7EIW - chains A and B; structure by X-ray diffraction, 2.10 A resolution.

Chain A (and B):
Name: Histidine decarboxylase
From: Homo sapiens
Notes: EC 4.1.1.22; chain B of this document is another copy of the same molecule, construct and numbering; everything in this record applies to it too
UniProtKB: P19113 (DCHS_HUMAN); residues 2-477 here = UniProt positions 2-477
Sequence (481 residues; numbered -3 to 477; the number before each row is that of its first residue; numbers below 1 keep their minus sign (Gly-3 is residue -3)):
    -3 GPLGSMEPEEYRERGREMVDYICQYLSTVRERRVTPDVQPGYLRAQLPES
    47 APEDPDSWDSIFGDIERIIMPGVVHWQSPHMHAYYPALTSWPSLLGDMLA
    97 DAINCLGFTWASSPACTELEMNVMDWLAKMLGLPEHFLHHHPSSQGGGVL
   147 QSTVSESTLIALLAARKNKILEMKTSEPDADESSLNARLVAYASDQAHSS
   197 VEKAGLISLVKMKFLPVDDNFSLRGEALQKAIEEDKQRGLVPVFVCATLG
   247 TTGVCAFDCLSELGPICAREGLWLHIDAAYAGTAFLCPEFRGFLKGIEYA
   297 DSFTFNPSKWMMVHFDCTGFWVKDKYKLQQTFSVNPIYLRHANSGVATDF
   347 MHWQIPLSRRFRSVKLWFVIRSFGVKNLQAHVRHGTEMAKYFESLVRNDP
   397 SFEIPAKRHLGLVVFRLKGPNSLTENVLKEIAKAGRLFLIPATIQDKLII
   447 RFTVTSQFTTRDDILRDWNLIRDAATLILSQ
Not modelled in the structure: -3 to 1, 333-340 (chain B: -3 to 0, 332-341, 477)
Differences from the reference sequence: expression tag (-3 to 1); engineered mutation Ser180 (Cys in P19113), Ser418 (Cys in P19113)
Modified positions: Cys255 (S-oxy cysteine; CSX)
Covalently attached groups: pyridoxal phosphate (PLP) linked to Lys305
Small-molecule neighbours: pyridoxal phosphate (PLP): Tyr81, Thr149, Val150, Ser151, His194, Ser196, Thr244, Gly246, Thr247, Thr248, Asp273, Ala275, Asn302, Thr314
Curated features (UniProtKB/Swiss-Prot):
  - binding site (substrate): Tyr81, His194
  - modified residue: Lys305 (N6-(pyridoxal phosphate)lysine)
  - natural variant: Glu49 (E49V: In a colorectal cancer sample), Glu285 (E285K: In a colorectal cancer sample)
  - mutagenesis: Lys305 (K305G: Loss of enzyme activity), Tyr334 (Y334F: Loss of enzyme activity), Ser354 (S354G: Strongly decreases affinity for histidine. Strongly increases affinity for L-DOPA and confers enzyme activity toward L-DOPA)

Chain A / chain B interface:
Contacting residue pairs - 285 pairs, chain A then chain B:
  Met2(A) - Trp87(B)  hydrogen bond (backbone-side chain)
  Met2(A) - Pro88(B)
  Met2(A) - Leu91(B)  hydrophobic
  Pro4(A) - Cys19(B)
  Pro4(A) - Trp87(B)  hydrophobic
  Tyr7(A) - Val15(B)
  Tyr7(A) - Ile18(B)
  Tyr7(A) - Cys19(B)
  Tyr7(A) - Trp87(B)  hydrophobic
  Arg8(A) - Val15(B)
  Arg8(A) - Asp16(B)  salt bridge
  Arg10(A) - Leu91(B)
  Gly11(A) - Val15(B)
  Gly11(A) - Leu91(B)
  Gly11(A) - Met94(B)
  Arg12(A) - Arg12(B)
  Arg12(A) - Asp16(B)  salt bridge
  Met14(A) - Leu91(B)
  Met14(A) - Met94(B)  hydrophobic
  Val15(A) - Tyr7(B)
  Val15(A) - Arg8(B)
  Val15(A) - Gly11(B)
  Val15(A) - Met94(B)  hydrophobic
  Asp16(A) - Arg8(B)  salt bridge
  Asp16(A) - Arg12(B)  salt bridge
  Tyr17(A) - Leu95(B)  hydrophobic
  Ile18(A) - Tyr7(B)
  Ile18(A) - Met94(B)
  Ile18(A) - Ala98(B)  hydrophobic
  Cys19(A) - Pro4(B)
  Cys19(A) - Arg8(B)  hydrogen bond
  Leu22(A) - Ala98(B)
  Ser23(A) - Pro4(B)
  Pro32(A) - Pro110(B)  hydrophobic
  Val34(A) - Trp106(B)
  Val34(A) - Pro110(B)  hydrophobic
  Gln35(A) - Trp106(B)
  Gln35(A) - Glu114(B)
  Pro36(A) - Trp106(B)
  Pro36(A) - Glu114(B)
  Pro36(A) - Val342(B)
  Gly37(A) - Glu114(B)  hydrogen bond (backbone-side chain)
  Tyr38(A) - Pro110(B)  hydrophobic
  Tyr38(A) - Ala111(B)  hydrogen bond (side chain-backbone)
  Tyr38(A) - Glu114(B)  hydrogen bond (backbone-side chain)
  Leu39(A) - Glu114(B)  hydrogen bond (backbone-side chain)
  Leu39(A) - Leu115(B)
  Arg40(A) - Asn118(B)
  Arg40(A) - His136(B)
  Leu43(A) - Asn118(B)
  Leu43(A) - Trp363(B)  hydrophobic
  Pro44(A) - Trp122(B)  hydrogen bond (backbone-side chain)
  Glu45(A) - Trp122(B)
  Glu45(A) - Lys125(B)  hydrogen bond (backbone-side chain)
  Ser46(A) - Trp122(B)
  Ser46(A) - Lys125(B)
  Ala47(A) - Trp122(B)  hydrophobic
  Ala47(A) - Met126(B)  hydrophobic
  Ala47(A) - Ile366(B)  hydrophobic
  Ala47(A) - Val371(B)  hydrophobic
  Pro48(A) - Trp122(B)
  Pro48(A) - Arg367(B)
  Pro48(A) - Gly370(B)
  Pro48(A) - Val371(B)  hydrogen bond (backbone-backbone)
  Glu49(A) - Gly370(B)
  Glu49(A) - Val371(B)  hydrogen bond (backbone-backbone)
  Glu49(A) - Lys372(B)  salt bridge
  Asp50(A) - Gly370(B)
  Asp50(A) - Lys372(B)
  Pro51(A) - Arg367(B)
  Pro51(A) - Ser368(B)
  Pro51(A) - Phe369(B)
  Pro51(A) - Asn373(B)
  Asp52(A) - Arg367(B)  salt bridge
  Trp54(A) - Leu91(B)  hydrophobic
  Trp54(A) - Phe364(B)  hydrophobic
  Ser56(A) - Arg367(B)  hydrogen bond
  Ile57(A) - Phe364(B)  hydrophobic
  Ile57(A) - Arg367(B)
  Ile57(A) - Ser368(B)
  Asp60(A) - Trp363(B)
  Asp60(A) - Arg367(B)  salt bridge
  Ile61(A) - Leu95(B)  hydrophobic
  Ile64(A) - Trp363(B)  hydrophobic
  Ile65(A) - Ala111(B)
  Ile65(A) - Trp363(B)  hydrophobic
  Met66(A) - Ile99(B)  hydrophobic
  Gly68(A) - Ser109(B)
  Gly68(A) - Pro110(B)
  Gly68(A) - Ala111(B)  hydrogen bond (backbone-backbone)
  Val69(A) - Ile99(B)  hydrophobic
  Val69(A) - Ser109(B)
  Val69(A) - Ala111(B)
  Val70(A) - Cys101(B)
  Val70(A) - Ala107(B)
  Val70(A) - Ser108(B)
  Val70(A) - Ser109(B)  hydrogen bond (backbone-side chain)
  Val70(A) - Pro110(B)
  Trp72(A) - Asn100(B)
  Trp72(A) - Cys101(B)
  Trp72(A) - Leu102(B)  hydrophobic
  Trp72(A) - Phe104(B)  hydrophobic
  Trp72(A) - Ser108(B)  hydrogen bond (side chain-backbone)
  Gln73(A) - Ala98(B)
  Gln73(A) - Ile99(B)  hydrogen bond (side chain-backbone)
  Gln73(A) - Asn100(B)  hydrogen bond (side chain-backbone)
  Tyr80(A) - Phe104(B)  hydrophobic
  Tyr80(A) - Ser108(B)
  Ala83(A) - Asn100(B)  hydrogen bond (backbone-side chain)
  Leu84(A) - Asn100(B)
  Thr85(A) - Asp97(B)  hydrogen bond (side chain-backbone)
  Thr85(A) - Ala98(B)
  Thr85(A) - Asn100(B)
  Trp87(A) - Met2(B)
  Trp87(A) - Tyr7(B)  hydrophobic
  Pro88(A) - Trp54(B)  hydrophobic
  Leu90(A) - Asp97(B)
  Leu90(A) - Ala98(B)
  Leu91(A) - Arg10(B)
  Leu91(A) - Gly11(B)
  Leu91(A) - Met14(B)
  Leu91(A) - Trp54(B)  hydrophobic
  Asp93(A) - Asp97(B)
  Met94(A) - Met14(B)  hydrophobic
  Met94(A) - Ile18(B)
  Met94(A) - Met94(B)  hydrophobic
  Leu95(A) - Ile61(B)  hydrophobic
  Asp97(A) - Thr85(B)  hydrogen bond (backbone-side chain)
  Asp97(A) - Leu90(B)
  Asp97(A) - Asp93(B)
  Asp97(A) - His310(B)  salt bridge
  Ala98(A) - Ile18(B)  hydrophobic
  Ala98(A) - Leu22(B)
  Ala98(A) - Gln73(B)
  Ala98(A) - Thr85(B)
  Ala98(A) - Leu90(B)
  Ile99(A) - Met66(B)  hydrophobic
  Ile99(A) - Val69(B)  hydrophobic
  Ile99(A) - Gln73(B)  hydrogen bond (backbone-side chain)
  Asn100(A) - Trp72(B)
  Asn100(A) - Gln73(B)  hydrogen bond (backbone-side chain)
  Asn100(A) - Ala83(B)  hydrogen bond (side chain-backbone)
  Asn100(A) - Leu84(B)
  Asn100(A) - Thr85(B)
  Asn100(A) - His310(B)
  Asn100(A) - Phe311(B)  hydrogen bond (side chain-backbone)
  Cys101(A) - Val70(B)
  Cys101(A) - Trp72(B)
  Leu102(A) - Trp72(B)  hydrophobic
  Leu102(A) - Ala83(B)  hydrophobic
  Leu102(A) - Phe311(B)  hydrophobic
  Phe104(A) - Trp72(B)  hydrophobic
  Phe104(A) - Tyr80(B)  hydrophobic
  Trp106(A) - Val34(B)
  Trp106(A) - Gln35(B)
  Trp106(A) - Pro36(B)
  Ala107(A) - Val70(B)
  Ser108(A) - Val70(B)
  Ser108(A) - Trp72(B)  hydrogen bond (backbone-side chain)
  Ser108(A) - Tyr80(B)
  Ser109(A) - Gly68(B)
  Ser109(A) - Val69(B)
  Ser109(A) - Val70(B)  hydrogen bond (side chain-backbone)
  Pro110(A) - Pro32(B)  hydrophobic
  Pro110(A) - Tyr38(B)  hydrophobic
  Pro110(A) - Gly68(B)
  Ala111(A) - Tyr38(B)  hydrogen bond (backbone-side chain)
  Ala111(A) - Ile65(B)
  Ala111(A) - Gly68(B)  hydrogen bond (backbone-backbone)
  Glu114(A) - Pro36(B)
  Glu114(A) - Gly37(B)  hydrogen bond (side chain-backbone)
  Glu114(A) - Tyr38(B)  hydrogen bond (side chain-backbone)
  Glu114(A) - Leu39(B)  hydrogen bond (side chain-backbone)
  Leu115(A) - Leu39(B)
  Asn118(A) - Arg40(B)
  Asn118(A) - Leu43(B)
  Trp122(A) - Pro44(B)  hydrogen bond (side chain-backbone)
  Trp122(A) - Glu45(B)
  Trp122(A) - Ser46(B)
  Trp122(A) - Ala47(B)
  Lys125(A) - Glu45(B)  salt bridge
  Lys125(A) - Ser46(B)  hydrogen bond
  Met126(A) - Ala47(B)  hydrophobic
  His136(A) - Arg40(B)
  Thr149(A) - Pro352(B)
  Thr149(A) - Ser354(B)
  Ser151(A) - Pro352(B)
  Ser151(A) - Leu353(B)  hydrogen bond (side chain-backbone)
  Glu152(A) - Glu152(B)
  Glu152(A) - Ile351(B)
  Glu152(A) - Pro352(B)
  Leu155(A) - Ile351(B)  hydrophobic
  Leu159(A) - Ile203(B)
  Arg162(A) - Ile203(B)  hydrogen bond (side chain-backbone)
  Arg162(A) - Leu205(B)
  Ile166(A) - Leu205(B)  hydrophobic
  Asp177(A) - Ala183(B)
  Asp177(A) - Lys207(B)  salt bridge
  Glu178(A) - Leu205(B)
  Ser179(A) - Ser179(B)  hydrogen bond (side chain-backbone)
  Ser179(A) - Asn182(B)  hydrogen bond
  Ser179(A) - Ala183(B)
  Ser179(A) - Leu205(B)
  Ser180(A) - Ala183(B)
  Asn182(A) - Ser179(B)  hydrogen bond
  Asn182(A) - Leu205(B)
  Ala183(A) - Asp177(B)
  Ala183(A) - Ser179(B)
  Ala183(A) - Ser180(B)
  His194(A) - Leu353(B)
  Glu198(A) - Val330(B)
  Lys199(A) - Phe328(B)
  Lys199(A) - Met347(B)  hydrogen bond (side chain-backbone)
  Lys199(A) - Gln350(B)  hydrogen bond (side chain-backbone)
  Lys199(A) - Ile351(B)  hydrogen bond (side chain-backbone)
  Lys199(A) - Pro352(B)  hydrogen bond (side chain-backbone)
  Leu202(A) - Lys163(B)
  Leu202(A) - Thr327(B)
  Leu202(A) - Phe328(B)
  Leu202(A) - Ser329(B)
  Leu202(A) - Val330(B)
  Ile203(A) - Leu159(B)  hydrophobic
  Ile203(A) - Arg162(B)  hydrogen bond (backbone-side chain)
  Ile203(A) - Phe328(B)  hydrophobic
  Leu205(A) - Arg162(B)
  Leu205(A) - Ile166(B)  hydrophobic
  Leu205(A) - Glu178(B)
  Leu205(A) - Ser179(B)
  Leu205(A) - Asn182(B)
  Lys207(A) - Asp177(B)  salt bridge
  His310(A) - Asp97(B)  salt bridge
  His310(A) - Asn100(B)
  Phe311(A) - Asn100(B)  hydrogen bond (backbone-side chain)
  Phe311(A) - Leu102(B)  hydrophobic
  Phe311(A) - Ser354(B)
  Phe311(A) - Arg355(B)
  Phe311(A) - Arg356(B)
  Thr327(A) - Leu202(B)
  Phe328(A) - Lys199(B)
  Phe328(A) - Ile203(B)  hydrophobic
  Ser329(A) - Leu202(B)
  Val330(A) - Glu198(B)
  Val330(A) - Leu202(B)  hydrophobic
  Ala343(A) - Pro36(B)  hydrophobic
  Met347(A) - Lys199(B)  hydrogen bond (backbone-side chain)
  Gln350(A) - Lys199(B)  hydrogen bond (backbone-side chain)
  Ile351(A) - Glu152(B)
  Ile351(A) - Leu155(B)  hydrophobic
  Ile351(A) - Lys199(B)  hydrogen bond (backbone-side chain)
  Pro352(A) - Thr149(B)
  Pro352(A) - Ser151(B)
  Pro352(A) - Glu152(B)
  Pro352(A) - Lys199(B)  hydrogen bond (backbone-side chain)
  Leu353(A) - Ser151(B)
  Leu353(A) - His194(B)
  Ser354(A) - Phe311(B)
  Arg356(A) - Phe311(B)
  Phe357(A) - Ile65(B)  hydrophobic
  Trp363(A) - Leu43(B)  hydrophobic
  Trp363(A) - Asp60(B)
  Trp363(A) - Ile65(B)  hydrophobic
  Phe364(A) - Trp54(B)  hydrophobic
  Phe364(A) - Ile57(B)  hydrophobic
  Ile366(A) - Ala47(B)  hydrophobic
  Arg367(A) - Pro48(B)
  Arg367(A) - Pro51(B)
  Arg367(A) - Asp52(B)  salt bridge
  Arg367(A) - Ser56(B)  hydrogen bond
  Arg367(A) - Ile57(B)
  Arg367(A) - Asp60(B)  salt bridge
  Ser368(A) - Met2(B)
  Ser368(A) - Pro51(B)
  Ser368(A) - Trp54(B)  hydrogen bond
  Phe369(A) - Ser1(B)
  Phe369(A) - Pro51(B)
  Gly370(A) - Pro48(B)
  Gly370(A) - Glu49(B)
  Val371(A) - Ala47(B)  hydrophobic
  Val371(A) - Pro48(B)  hydrogen bond (backbone-backbone)
  Val371(A) - Glu49(B)  hydrogen bond (backbone-backbone)
  Lys372(A) - Glu49(B)  hydrogen bond (backbone-backbone)
  Lys372(A) - Asp50(B)  salt bridge
  Asn373(A) - Ser1(B)
  Asn373(A) - Pro51(B)
  Phe434(A) - Ala107(B)
Other interface residues (no listed pair), chain A (131 interface residues in all): Gln20, Tyr21, Ser195, Ser204, Asp312, Gln326, Arg355, Gln375
Other interface residues (no listed pair), chain B (129 interface residues in all): Tyr17, Tyr21, Thr105, Ser195, Ser204, Asp312, Ala343, Phe357

Overview:
The interface between chain A and chain B involves 131 residues on one side and 129 on the other, with 52
hydrogen bonds and 15 salt bridges. Among the polar pairs are Arg8(A)-Asp16(B), Arg12(A)-Asp16(B) and
Glu49(A)-Lys372(B). Covalently linked pyridoxal phosphate: at Lys305(A).
Both chains are Histidine decarboxylase (Homo sapiens). Entry 7EIW (Human histidine decarboxylase mutant Y334F
reacted with histidine) was determined by X-ray diffraction, deposited together with 7EIX and 7EIY.
